5UQW - chain A; structure by X-ray diffraction, 1.50 A resolution.

[Chain A]
Protein: GTPase KRas
From: Homo sapiens
Notes: EC 3.6.5.-
Reference sequence: P01116 (RASK_HUMAN), isoform P01116-2; residues 1-169 here = UniProt positions 1-169
Amino-acid sequence (189 residues; row label = number of the first residue in the row; numbers below 1 keep their minus sign (Met-19 is residue -19)):
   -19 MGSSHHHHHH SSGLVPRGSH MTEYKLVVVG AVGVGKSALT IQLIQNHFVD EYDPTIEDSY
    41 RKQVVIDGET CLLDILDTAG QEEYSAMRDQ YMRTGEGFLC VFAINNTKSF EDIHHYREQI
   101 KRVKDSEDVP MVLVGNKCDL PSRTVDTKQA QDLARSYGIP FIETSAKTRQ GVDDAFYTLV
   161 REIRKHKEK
Not modelled in the structure: -19 to 0, 169
Construct notes: expression tag (-19 to 0); engineered mutation Val12 (Gly in P01116)
Curated features (UniProtKB/Swiss-Prot):
  - motif: Tyr32 to Tyr40 (Effector region)
  - binding site (GTP): Gly10, Ala11, Gly13 to Ala18, Val29 to Thr35, Ala59, Gly60, Asn116 to Asp119
  - modified residue: Met1 (N-acetylmethionine), Thr2 (N-acetylthreonine), Lys104 (N6-acetyllysine)
  - glycosylation: Thr35 (Microbial infection: O-linked (Glc) threonine)
Ion coordination: Mg2+: Ser17 (together with GDP)
Residues lining bound ligands: GDP (guanosine-5'-diphosphate): Ala11, Val12, Gly13, Val14, Gly15, Lys16, Ser17, Ala18, Phe28, Val29, Asp30, Tyr32, Asn116, Lys117, Asp119, Leu120, Ser145, Ala146, Lys147
What the authors report for this chain:
  - mutagenesis - I36N, D38A: decreased binding to 3144

[Overview]
Bound to chain A: GDP. From UniProt: 21 GTP-binding residues. The paper reports that I36N and D38A reduce
binding to 3144.
Chain A is GTPase KRas (Homo sapiens); the structure, Crystal structure of human KRAS G12V mutant in complex
with GDP, was determined by X-ray diffraction, deposited together with 5US4 and 5USJ.
